PDB entry 5K7Z | X-ray diffraction, 2.92 A resolution | chains A and B of the 4 polymer chains in the assembly

# Chain A (and B)
Molecule: Transcriptional regulator, TetR family
From: Myxococcus xanthus DK 1622
Notes: chain B of this document is another copy of the same molecule, construct and numbering; everything in this record applies to it too
UniProt: Q1D4I5 (Q1D4I5_MYXXD); residues 1-228 here = UniProt positions 1-228
Sequence (231 residues; row label = number of the first residue in the row; numbers below 1 keep their minus sign (Gly-2 is residue -2)):
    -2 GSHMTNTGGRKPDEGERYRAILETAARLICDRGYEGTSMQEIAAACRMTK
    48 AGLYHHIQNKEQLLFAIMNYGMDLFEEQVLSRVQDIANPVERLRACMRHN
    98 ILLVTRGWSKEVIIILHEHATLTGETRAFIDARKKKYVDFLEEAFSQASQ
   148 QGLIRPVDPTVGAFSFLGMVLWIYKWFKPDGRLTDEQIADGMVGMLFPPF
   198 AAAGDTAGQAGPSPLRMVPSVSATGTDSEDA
Unresolved in the structure: -2 to 12, 198-228 (chain B: -2 to 13, 198-228)
Construct notes: expression tag (-2 to 0)
Ligand contacts:
  - Isovaleryl-coenzyme A (IVC), molecule 1: Met69, Phe72, Asn97, Val109, Ile112, Leu113, His116, Asp128, Lys131, Lys132, Tyr134, Val135, Glu139, Thr157, Phe161, Leu164, Leu168
  - Isovaleryl-coenzyme A (IVC), molecule 2: Trp169, Lys172, Trp173, Phe174, Lys175, Gly178, Arg179, Leu180

# Chain A / chain B interface
Pairs across the interface (52):
  Glu32(A) - Glu32(B)
  Gly33(A) - Glu32(B)
  Leu113(A) - Trp169(B)  hydrophobic
  Leu113(A) - Lys172(B)  hydrogen bond (backbone-side chain)
  His114(A) - His114(B)
  His114(A) - His116(B)
  His114(A) - Lys172(B)
  His116(A) - Tyr171(B)
  His116(A) - Lys172(B)  hydrogen bond
  Phe142(A) - Met192(B)  hydrophobic
  Arg152(A) - Pro195(B)
  Val154(A) - Met192(B)  hydrophobic
  Asp155(A) - Arg179(B)  salt bridge
  Thr157(A) - Arg179(B)  hydrogen bond
  Val158(A) - Leu180(B)  hydrophobic
  Val158(A) - Gly188(B)
  Val158(A) - Met189(B)
  Gly159(A) - Met192(B)
  Phe161(A) - Trp173(B)
  Ser162(A) - Met166(B)
  Ser162(A) - Met189(B)
  Ser162(A) - Met192(B)
  Gly165(A) - Gly165(B)
  Gly165(A) - Trp169(B)
  Met166(A) - Ser162(B)
  Met166(A) - Gly165(B)
  Met166(A) - Met166(B)  hydrophobic
  Leu168(A) - Trp169(B)  hydrophobic
  Trp169(A) - Gly165(B)
  Trp169(A) - Leu168(B)  hydrophobic
  Trp169(A) - Trp169(B)  hydrophobic
  Tyr171(A) - His116(B)
  Tyr171(A) - Trp169(B)  hydrophobic
  Tyr171(A) - Lys172(B)
  Lys172(A) - Leu113(B)  hydrogen bond (side chain-backbone)
  Lys172(A) - His116(B)  hydrogen bond
  Lys172(A) - Tyr171(B)
  Trp173(A) - Phe161(B)
  Arg179(A) - Asp155(B)  salt bridge
  Arg179(A) - Thr157(B)  hydrogen bond
  Leu180(A) - Val158(B)  hydrophobic
  Gly188(A) - Val158(B)
  Met189(A) - Val158(B)
  Met189(A) - Ser162(B)
  Gly191(A) - Arg152(B)
  Met192(A) - Val154(B)  hydrophobic
  Met192(A) - Val158(B)
  Met192(A) - Gly159(B)
  Met192(A) - Ser162(B)
  Met192(A) - Leu193(B)  hydrophobic
  Leu193(A) - Met166(B)  hydrophobic
  Pro195(A) - Arg152(B)
Other interface residues (no listed pair), chain A (33 interface residues in all): Leu164, Gln184, Ile185, Pro196
Other interface residues (no listed pair), chain B (30 interface residues in all): Gly33, Leu164, Ile185, Pro196

# Summary
Chain A and chain B form an interface of 33 and 30 residues respectively, with 6 hydrogen bonds and 2 salt
bridges. Polar pairs include Asp155(A)-Arg179(B), Leu113(A)-Lys172(B) and His116(A)-Lys172(B). Bound to chain
A: Isovaleryl-coenzyme A.
Both chains are Transcriptional regulator, TetR family (Myxococcus xanthus DK 1622). Entry 5K7Z (Crystal
structure of AibR in complex with isovaleryl coenzyme A and operator DNA) was determined by X-ray diffraction.
